PDB entry 8UUD | X-ray diffraction, 2.40 A resolution | chains H and T of the 4 polymer chains in the assembly

Chain H:
Name: Coagulation factor VII Heavy Chain
Organism: Homo sapiens
Notes: EC 3.4.21.21
Reference sequence: P08709 (FA7_HUMAN); residues 16-269 here correspond to UniProt positions 213-466 (UniProt number = residue number + 197)
Sequence (254 residues; row label = number of the first residue in the row):
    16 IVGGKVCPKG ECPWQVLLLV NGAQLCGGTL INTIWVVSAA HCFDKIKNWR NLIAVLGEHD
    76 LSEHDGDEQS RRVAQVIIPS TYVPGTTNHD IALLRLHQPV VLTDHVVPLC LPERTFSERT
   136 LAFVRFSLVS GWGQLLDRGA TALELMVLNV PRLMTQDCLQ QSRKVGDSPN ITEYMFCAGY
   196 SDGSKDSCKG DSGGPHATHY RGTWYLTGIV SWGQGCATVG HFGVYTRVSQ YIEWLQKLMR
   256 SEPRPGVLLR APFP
Disulfides: Cys22-Cys27, Cys41-Cys57, Cys173-Cys192, Cys203-Cys231
Ion coordination: Ca2+: Glu73, Asp75, Glu78, Glu83
Ligand contacts: bcx2627 (XGX; (1P)-2'-[(4-carbamimidoylphenyl)carbamoyl]-4'-ethenyl-4-[(2-methylpropyl)carbamoyl][1,1'-biphenyl]-2-carboxylic acid): Gln39, Leu40, Cys41, His56, Thr101, Thr102, Asp105, Gln149, Asp201, Ser202, Cys203, Lys204, Gly205, Asp206, Ser207, Val225, Ser226, Trp227, Gly228, Gly230, Cys231, Thr233, Gly238
UniProt features mapped onto this chain:
  - active site (Charge relay system): His56, Asp105, Ser207
  - binding site (substrate): Asp201
  - glycosylation: Asn185 (N-linked (GlcNAc...) asparagine)

Chain T:
Name: Tissue factor
Organism: Homo sapiens
Reference sequence: P13726 (TF_HUMAN); residues 6-80 here correspond to UniProt positions 38-112 (UniProt number = residue number + 32)
Sequence (75 residues; numbered 6 to 80; the number before each row is that of its first residue):
     6 TVAAYNLTWK STNFKTILEW EPKPVNQVYT VQISTKSGDW KSKCFYTTDT ECDLTDEIVK
    66 DVKQTYLARV FSYPA
Disulfides: Cys49-Cys57
UniProt features mapped onto this chain:
  - motif (WKS motif): Trp14 to Ser16, Trp45 to Ser47

Chain H / chain T interface:
Residue-residue contacts (13; chain H residue first):
  Phe138(H) with Gln37(T); Asp44(T); Trp45(T), hydrogen bond (backbone-backbone); Arg74(T)
  Val139(H) with Asp44(T)
  Arg140(H) with Ser39(T), hydrogen bond; Thr40(T), hydrogen bond (side chain-backbone); Lys41(T); Gly43(T), hydrogen bond (side chain-backbone); Asp44(T), hydrogen bond (backbone-side chain); Trp45(T)
  Met169(H) with Arg74(T); Phe76(T), hydrophobic
Interface residues without a listed pair, chain H (7 interface residues in all): Phe141, Asp172, Tyr195
Interface residues without a listed pair, chain T (10 interface residues in all): Ser42

In short:
7 residues of chain H and 10 residues of chain T are in contact; the contacts include 5 hydrogen bonds. Polar
contacts include Arg140(H)-Ser39(T), Arg140(H)-Thr40(T) and Arg140(H)-Gly43(T). Chain H binds bcx2627. UniProt
lists 3 active-site residues and substrate-binding residue Asp201(H) on chain H.
Here chain H is Coagulation factor VII Heavy Chain and chain T is Tissue factor, both from Homo sapiens. Entry
8UUD (BCX2627 complexed with human FVIIa and soluble Tissue Factor) was determined by X-ray diffraction.
